Entry 1FNT (X-ray diffraction, 3.20 A resolution); this record covers chains J and Z of the 42 polymer chains in the assembly.

# Chain J
Name: Proteasome component PUP3
From: Saccharomyces cerevisiae
Notes: EC 3.4.99.46
UniProt: P25451 (PSB3_YEAST); the author numbering skips numbers that UniProt does not, so the offset changes along the chain: -9 to -1 = UniProt 1-9; 1-196 = UniProt 10-205
Sequence (205 residues; numbered -9 to 196; 1 number in that range is skipped by the numbering (no residue carries it; nothing is unmodelled there); the number before each row is that of its first residue; numbers below 1 keep their minus sign (Met-9 is residue -9)):
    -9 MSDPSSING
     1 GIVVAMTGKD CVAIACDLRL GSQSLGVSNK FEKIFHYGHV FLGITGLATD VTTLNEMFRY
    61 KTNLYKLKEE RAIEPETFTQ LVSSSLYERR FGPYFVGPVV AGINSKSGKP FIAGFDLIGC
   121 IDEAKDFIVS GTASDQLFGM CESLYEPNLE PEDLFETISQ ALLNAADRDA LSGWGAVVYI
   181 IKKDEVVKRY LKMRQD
Not modelled in the structure: -9
Metal / ion sites: Mg2+ site 1 near Gly131 (its only coordinating residue here); Mg2+ site 2: Ala166, Asp169, Ser172; Mg2+ site 3: Asp196 (shared with Ala165(Z), Asp168(Z), Ala169(Z), Ser171(Z) of chain Z)
Swiss-Prot annotation at these positions:
  - modified residue: Ser22 (Phosphoserine)
  - cross-link: Lys61 (Glycyl lysine isopeptide (Lys-Gly) (interchain with G-Cter in ubiquitin))

# Chain Z
Name: Proteasome component PRE2
From: Saccharomyces cerevisiae
Notes: EC 3.4.99.46
UniProt: P30656 (PSB5_YEAST); residues 1-212 here correspond to UniProt positions 76-287 (UniProt number = residue number + 75)
Sequence (212 residues; row label = number of the first residue in the row):
     1 TTTLAFRFQG GIIVAVDSRA TAGNWVASQT VKRVIEINPF LLGTMAGGAA DCQFWETWLG
    61 SQCRLHELRE KERISVAAAS KILSNLVYQY KGAGLSMGTM ICGYTRKEGP TIYYVDSDGT
   121 RLKGDIFCVG SGQTFAYGVL DSNYKWDLSV EDALYLGKRS ILAAAHRDAY SGGSVNLYHV
   181 TEDGWIYHGN HDVGELFWKV KEEEGSFNNV IG
Differences from the reference sequence: engineered mutation Arg33 (Lys108 in P30656)
Metal / ion sites: Mg2+: Ala165, Asp168, Ala169, Ser171 (shared with Asp196(J) of chain J)

# How chain J and chain Z interact
Contacting residue pairs (36; chain J residue first):
  Arg19(J) - Arg167(Z)
  Arg19(J) - Ala169(Z)
  Ser24(J) - Arg167(Z)
  Ser24(J) - Ala169(Z)  hydrogen bond (backbone-backbone)
  Ser24(J) - Tyr170(Z)
  Leu25(J) - Phe135(Z)  hydrophobic
  Gly26(J) - Arg167(Z)  hydrogen bond (backbone-side chain)
  Asn29(J) - Asn209(Z)  hydrogen bond
  Asn29(J) - Val210(Z)
  Lys30(J) - Asn209(Z)  hydrogen bond (side chain-backbone)
  Thr132(J) - Asn24(Z)
  Asp167(J) - Val26(Z)
  Arg168(J) - Trp25(Z)
  Arg168(J) - Val26(Z)  hydrogen bond (backbone-backbone)
  Arg168(J) - Ala27(Z)  hydrogen bond (side chain-backbone)
  Arg168(J) - Ser28(Z)
  Asp169(J) - Asn24(Z)
  Ala170(J) - Asn24(Z)  hydrogen bond (backbone-backbone)
  Ala170(J) - Val26(Z)
  Ala170(J) - Ala169(Z)
  Leu171(J) - Asn24(Z)
  Leu171(J) - Tyr170(Z)
  Trp174(J) - His166(Z)  hydrogen bond (side chain-backbone)
  Trp174(J) - Arg167(Z)
  Lys192(J) - Trp198(Z)
  Met193(J) - Trp198(Z)  hydrogen bond (backbone-side chain)
  Arg194(J) - Gln29(Z)
  Arg194(J) - Gly173(Z)  hydrogen bond (side chain-backbone)
  Arg194(J) - Asp192(Z)  salt bridge
  Arg194(J) - Gly194(Z)
  Gln195(J) - His166(Z)  hydrogen bond (backbone-side chain)
  Asp196(J) - Arg19(Z)  salt bridge
  Asp196(J) - Ala165(Z)
  Asp196(J) - Ser171(Z)
  Asp196(J) - Gly173(Z)  hydrogen bond (side chain-backbone)
  Asp196(J) - Val193(Z)
Also at the interface, not in a pair above, chain J (21 interface residues in all): Ser-4, Val27, Gln136
Also at the interface, not in a pair above, chain Z (25 interface residues in all): Asp168, Gly172, Phe197, Ile211

# Summary
Chain J and chain Z form an interface of 21 and 25 residues respectively, with 12 hydrogen bonds and 2 salt
bridges. Polar pairs include Arg194(J)-Asp192(Z), Asp196(J)-Arg19(Z) and Gly26(J)-Arg167(Z). Ala166(J),
Asp169(J) and Ser172(J) coordinate Mg2+ site 2. Asp196(J), Ala165(Z), Asp168(Z), Ala169(Z) and Ser171(Z)
coordinate Mg2+.
Chain J is Proteasome component PUP3 and chain Z is Proteasome component PRE2, both from Saccharomyces
cerevisiae; the structure, Crystal structure of the 20S proteasome from yeast in complex with the proteasome
activator PA26 from ..., was determined by X-ray diffraction.
